Entry 6K0R (X-ray diffraction, 2.50 A resolution); this record covers chains B and D of the 6 polymer chains in the assembly.

[Chain B]
Protein: RuvB-like 1
From: Homo sapiens
Notes: EC 3.6.4.12
UniProtKB: Q9Y265 (RUVB1_HUMAN); numbering as in UniProt; present here: 2-124, 234-456
Chain sequence (355 residues; row label = number of the first residue in the row; note: 103 numbers in that range are skipped by the numbering (no residue carries them; nothing is unmodelled there); numbers below 1 keep their minus sign (Gly-1 is residue -1)):
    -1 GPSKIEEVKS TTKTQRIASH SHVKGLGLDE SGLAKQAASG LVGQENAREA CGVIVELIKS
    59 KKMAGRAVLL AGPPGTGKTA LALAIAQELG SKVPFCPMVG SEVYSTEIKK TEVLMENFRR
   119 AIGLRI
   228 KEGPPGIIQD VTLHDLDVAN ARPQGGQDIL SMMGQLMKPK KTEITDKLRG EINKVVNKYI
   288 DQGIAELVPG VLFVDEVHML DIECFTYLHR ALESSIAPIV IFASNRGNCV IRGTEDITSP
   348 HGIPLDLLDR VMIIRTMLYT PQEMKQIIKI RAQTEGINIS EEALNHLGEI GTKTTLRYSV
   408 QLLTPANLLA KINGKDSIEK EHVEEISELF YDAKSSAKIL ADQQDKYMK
Not modelled in the structure: -1 to 4, 228-234, 250-268, 452-456
Construct notes: expression tag (-1 to 1); linker (230-233)
Residues lining bound ligands: CUU ([(2S,4R,5R)-5-(6-aminopurin-9-yl)-4-oxidanyl-oxolan-2-yl]methyl phosphono hydrogen phosphate): Ser17, His18, His20, Val21, Gly38, Leu39, Val40, Gln42, Pro71, Pro72, Gly73, Thr74, Gly75, Lys76, Thr77, Ala78, Tyr366, Ile374, Leu403, Arg404
Curated features (UniProtKB/Swiss-Prot):
  - binding site (ATP): Gly70 to Thr77
  - cross-link (Glycyl lysine isopeptide (Lys-Gly)): Lys2 (interchain with G-Cter in SUMO2), Lys445 (interchain with G-Cter in SUMO2)
  - mutagenesis: Lys76 (K76M: No effect on interaction with NOPCHAP1), Asp302 (D302N: Abolishes ATPase activity; inhibition of MYC- and CTNNB1-mediated transformation), Glu303 (E303Q: Reduces ATPase activity. Decreases interaction with NOPCHAP1. No effect on formation of RUVBL1-RUVBL2 heteromeric complex)
  - modified residue: Lys453 (N6-acetyllysine)

[Chain D]
Protein: RuvB-like 2
From: Homo sapiens
Notes: EC 3.6.4.12
UniProtKB: Q9Y230 (RUVB2_HUMAN); residue numbers follow UniProt; this construct covers 1-131, 238-463
Chain sequence (366 residues; row label = number of the first residue in the row; note: 100 numbers in that range are skipped by the numbering (no residue carries them; nothing is unmodelled there); numbers below 1 keep their minus sign (Gly-2 is residue -2)):
    -2 GGSMATVTAT TKVPEIRDVT RIERIGAHSH IRGLGLDDAL EPRQASQGMV GQLAARRAAG
    58 VVLEMIREGK IAGRAVLIAG QPGTGKTAIA MGMAQALGPD TPFTAIAGSE IFSLEMSKTE
   118 ALTQAFRRSI GVRI
   232 KEGPPGVVHT VSLHEIDVIN SRTQGFLALF SGDTGEIKSE VREQINAKVA EWREEGKAEI
   292 IPGVLFIDEV HMLDIESFSF LNRALESDMA PVLIMATNRG ITRIRGTSYQ SPHGIPIDLL
   352 DRLLIVSTTP YSEKDTKQIL RIRCEEEDVE MSEDAYTVLT RIGLETSLRY AIQLITAASL
   412 VCRKRKGTEV QVDDIKRVYS LFLDESRSTQ YMKEYQDAFL FNELKGETMD TS
Not modelled in the structure: -2 to 24, 232-239, 252-266, 451-463
Construct notes: expression tag (-2 to 0); linker (234-237)
Residues lining bound ligands: CUU ([(2S,4R,5R)-5-(6-aminopurin-9-yl)-4-oxidanyl-oxolan-2-yl]methyl phosphono hydrogen phosphate): His25, His27, Ile28, Gly45, Met46, Val47, Gln78, Pro79, Gly80, Thr81, Gly82, Lys83, Thr84, Ala85, Asp299, Tyr362, Ile370, Ile373, Leu399, Ile403
Curated features (UniProtKB/Swiss-Prot):
  - binding site (ATP): Gly77 to Thr84
  - modified residue: Ala2 (N-acetylalanine), Ser437 (Phosphoserine)
  - cross-link (Glycyl lysine isopeptide (Lys-Gly)): Lys9 (interchain with G-Cter in SUMO2), Lys444 (interchain with G-Cter in SUMO2), Lys456 (interchain with G-Cter in SUMO2)
  - mutagenesis: Lys83 (K83M: No effect on interaction with NOPCHAP1), Asp299 (D299N: Abolishes ATPase activity), Glu300 (E300Q: Reduces ATPase activity. Decreases interaction with NOPCHAP1. No effect on formation of RUVBL1-RUVBL2 heteromeric complex)

[Chain B / chain D interface]
Pairs across the interface - 69 pairs, chain B then chain D:
  Gln13(B) - Arg353(D)  hydrogen bond (backbone-side chain)
  Val97(B) - Asp349(D)
  Ser99(B) - Ser310(D)  hydrogen bond (backbone-side chain)
  Ser99(B) - Asp349(D)
  Glu100(B) - Arg314(D)  hydrogen bond (backbone-side chain)
  Tyr102(B) - Ser310(D)
  Thr104(B) - Thr116(D)  hydrogen bond
  Thr104(B) - Glu307(D)
  Glu105(B) - Thr116(D)  hydrogen bond
  Val111(B) - Arg314(D)
  Glu114(B) - Arg314(D)  salt bridge
  Thr269(B) - Glu274(D)
  Glu303(B) - Ile348(D)
  Glu303(B) - Asp349(D)
  His305(B) - Tyr340(D)
  Met306(B) - Ile306(D)  hydrophobic
  Met306(B) - Thr338(D)
  Arg333(B) - Tyr340(D)
  Cys336(B) - Tyr340(D)
  Val337(B) - Tyr340(D)  hydrogen bond (backbone-side chain)
  Arg339(B) - Ile306(D)
  Arg339(B) - Gly337(D)  hydrogen bond (side chain-backbone)
  Arg339(B) - Thr338(D)
  Arg404(B) - Asp352(D)
  Arg404(B) - Arg353(D)
  Gln408(B) - Arg71(D)  hydrogen bond (backbone-side chain)
  Gln408(B) - Asp352(D)  hydrogen bond (side chain-backbone)
  Thr411(B) - Met62(D)
  Thr411(B) - Lys67(D)
  Pro412(B) - Val58(D)  hydrophobic
  Pro412(B) - Met62(D)  hydrophobic
  Leu415(B) - Glu61(D)
  Leu415(B) - Met62(D)  hydrophobic
  Leu415(B) - Glu65(D)
  Ile419(B) - Ala36(D)
  Ile419(B) - Leu37(D)  hydrophobic
  Ile419(B) - Glu61(D)
  Glu432(B) - Arg54(D)  salt bridge
  Ile433(B) - Val58(D)  hydrophobic
  Leu436(B) - Ala51(D)
  Leu436(B) - Arg54(D)
  Leu436(B) - Ala55(D)
  Phe437(B) - Ala55(D)
  Phe437(B) - Val58(D)  hydrophobic
  Phe437(B) - Val59(D)  hydrophobic
  Phe437(B) - Leu355(D)  hydrophobic
  Phe437(B) - Ile356(D)
  Phe437(B) - Val357(D)  hydrophobic
  Tyr438(B) - Ile356(D)  hydrogen bond (backbone-backbone)
  Tyr438(B) - Ser358(D)
  Asp439(B) - Ile356(D)
  Ala440(B) - Pro343(D)
  Ala440(B) - Leu351(D)  hydrophobic
  Ala440(B) - Ile356(D)
  Ser443(B) - His344(D)  hydrogen bond
  Ser443(B) - Ile356(D)
  Ala444(B) - Gly331(D)
  Ala444(B) - Pro343(D)  hydrophobic
  Ala444(B) - His344(D)
  Ile446(B) - Ser358(D)
  Leu447(B) - Ala76(D)  hydrophobic
  Leu447(B) - Gly77(D)
  Leu447(B) - Thr328(D)
  Leu447(B) - Asn329(D)
  Leu447(B) - Arg330(D)
  Leu447(B) - His344(D)
  Gln450(B) - Gln78(D)
  Gln450(B) - Pro361(D)
  Gln451(B) - Asn329(D)  hydrogen bond
Interface residues without a listed pair, chain B (39 interface residues in all): Ser103, Leu416, Lys441
Interface residues without a listed pair, chain D (49 interface residues in all): Asp35, Gly70, Pro79, Ser114, Lys115, Glu117, Ile332, Leu354, Thr359

[In short]
39 residues of chain B face 49 of chain D across their interface, with 12 hydrogen bonds and 2 salt bridges.
Among the polar pairs are Glu114(B)-Arg314(D), Glu432(B)-Arg54(D) and Gln13(B)-Arg353(D). Bound to chain B:
compound CUU. Bound to chain D: compound CUU.
Here chain B is RuvB-like 1 and chain D is RuvB-like 2, both from Homo sapiens. Entry 6K0R (Ruvbl1-Ruvbl2 with
truncated domain II in complex with phosphorylated Cordycepin) was determined by X-ray diffraction.
